Entry 8FEF (electron microscopy, 2.71 A resolution); this record covers chains C and D of the 10 polymer chains in the assembly.

Chain C:
Name: MCE-family protein MCE1c
Source organism: Mycolicibacterium smegmatis MC2 155
Reference sequence: I7G2J2 (I7G2J2_MYCS2); numbering as in UniProt (aligned over 1-524)
Amino-acid sequence (524 residues; row label = number of the first residue in the row):
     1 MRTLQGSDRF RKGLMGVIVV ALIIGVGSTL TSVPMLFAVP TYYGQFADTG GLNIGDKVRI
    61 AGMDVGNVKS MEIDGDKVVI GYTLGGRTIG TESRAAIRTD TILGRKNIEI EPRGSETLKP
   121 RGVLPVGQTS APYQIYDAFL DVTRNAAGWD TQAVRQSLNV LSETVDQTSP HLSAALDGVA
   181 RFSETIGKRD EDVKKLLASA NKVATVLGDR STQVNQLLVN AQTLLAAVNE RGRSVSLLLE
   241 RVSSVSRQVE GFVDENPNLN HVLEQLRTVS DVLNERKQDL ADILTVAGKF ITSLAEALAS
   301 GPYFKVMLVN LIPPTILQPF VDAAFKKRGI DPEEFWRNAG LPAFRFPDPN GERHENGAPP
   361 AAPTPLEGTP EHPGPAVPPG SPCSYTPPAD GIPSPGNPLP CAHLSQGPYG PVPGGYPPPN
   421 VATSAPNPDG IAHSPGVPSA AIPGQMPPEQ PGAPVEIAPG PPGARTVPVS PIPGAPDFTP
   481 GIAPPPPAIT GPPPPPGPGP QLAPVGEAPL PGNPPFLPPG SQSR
Disordered / not traced: 311-524

Chain D:
Name: Virulence factor mce family protein
Source organism: Mycolicibacterium smegmatis MC2 155
Reference sequence: A0QNR5 (A0QNR5_MYCS2); residues 1-547 here = UniProt positions 1-547
Amino-acid sequence (547 residues; each row starts with the number of its first residue):
     1 MSTIFNIRNI QLPRLSRAAV IIGALVVAAA LVAGYFGMNA YRKLTNTTVT AYFPEVLALY
    61 PGDKVLIMGV RVGSIDSIET AGDKMKVVFH FNNKYKVPEN ATASILNPSL VASRVIQLSP
   121 PYTGGPTLRD GAVLDVDRTQ VPIEYDEVRN QVTRLLADLG PTPEQPKGPF GDIIESFADG
   181 FAGKGEQLNR TLRGLSDALT ALNEGRGDFF AVVKSLALFV NALHRSDQQF VALNNDLAQF
   241 TNSFTNTDQE LANALQDLNR VLKTTREFLD RNGGVLTHDI DNLEQVTTAI LQPEPRDGLE
   301 TGLHAYPNLA ANVLNINSPN QGGIIGLPVL PGVTNFSNPL QFVCSSIQAG SRLGYQESAE
   361 LCAQYLAPIM DAIKFNYLPF GMNLASTAMT LPKQIAYSEK RLQPPPGYKD TTVPGIWSRD
   421 TLFSHGNHEP GWIVAPGMQG VQVQPATANM LTPESLAELL GGPDIVPPPA PPAFGTTRGG
   481 NLPGPPNAFD ENNPLPPPWY PQPGPPPAPA PGVIPGDPLS AVAPAAPAAP AAPAPAGPPL
   541 PAEAGAG
Disordered / not traced: 1-41, 333-374, 469-547

How chain C and chain D interact:
Pairs across the interface (182; chain C residue first):
  A47(C) with M68(D)
  D48(C) with M68(D); G69(D); Q117(D)
  T49(C) with M68(D), hydrogen bond (backbone-backbone); G69(D); V70(D)
  I73(C) with I67(D); M68(D), hydrophobic; V70(D), hydrophobic
  G75(C) with M68(D)
  D76(C) with M68(D); T123(D)
  K77(C) with M68(D)
  V78(C) with M68(D), hydrophobic
  L103(C) with S109(D); L110(D), hydrophobic
  Y136(C) with N107(D); P108(D)
  F139(C) with I143(D); V148(D), hydrophobic
  L140(C) with I143(D), hydrophobic
  T143(C) with I143(D); E147(D); V148(D); Q151(D)
  R144(C) with V141(D), hydrogen bond (side chain-backbone); P142(D); I143(D)
  A146(C) with Q151(D); R154(D), hydrogen bond (backbone-side chain); L155(D), hydrophobic
  A147(C) with Q151(D); R154(D)
  W149(C) with R154(D), hydrogen bond (backbone-side chain); L159(D), hydrophobic
  T151(C) with R154(D); L155(D); D158(D), hydrogen bond; L159(D)
  R155(C) with D158(D), hydrogen bond (side chain-backbone); G160(D), hydrogen bond (side chain-backbone); T162(D), hydrogen bond; Q165(D), hydrogen bond; P169(D)
  L158(C) with P169(D), hydrophobic; F170(D), hydrophobic; I173(D), hydrophobic
  N159(C) with Q165(D), hydrogen bond; P169(D)
  S162(C) with D172(D); I173(D), hydrogen bond (side chain-backbone); S176(D)
  V165(C) with S176(D); F177(D), hydrophobic; F181(D), hydrophobic
  D166(C) with S176(D)
  S169(C) with G180(D), hydrogen bond (side chain-backbone); K184(D)
  L172(C) with F181(D), hydrophobic
  S173(C) with K184(D); Q187(D)
  L176(C) with L188(D), hydrophobic; T191(D), hydrogen bond (backbone-side chain)
  D177(C) with R190(D), salt bridge
  V179(C) with T191(D); L195(D), hydrophobic
  A180(C) with R190(D); T191(D)
  S183(C) with G194(D); L195(D); A198(D)
  E184(C) with R190(D), salt bridge
  D190(C) with A201(D)
  K194(C) with A201(D); E204(D), salt bridge
  L197(C) with G205(D); D208(D)
  A200(C) with V212(D)
  N201(C) with D208(D), hydrogen bond; A211(D); V212(D)
  A204(C) with S215(D)
  T205(C) with S215(D)
  G208(C) with S215(D)
  S211(C) with L218(D); F219(D), hydrogen bond (side chain-backbone); A222(D); L223(D)
  V214(C) with L223(D), hydrophobic
  N215(C) with A222(D), hydrogen bond (side chain-backbone); L223(D); S226(D); F230(D)
  L218(C) with F230(D), hydrophobic; L233(D)
  V219(C) with S226(D)
  A221(C) with L233(D)
  Q222(C) with Q229(D); A232(D); L233(D); D236(D), hydrogen bond
  L225(C) with L233(D), hydrophobic; D236(D); L237(D), hydrophobic; F240(D), hydrophobic
  A226(C) with D236(D), hydrogen bond (backbone-side chain)
  V228(C) with F240(D), hydrophobic
  N229(C) with D236(D), hydrogen bond (side chain-backbone); Q239(D), hydrogen bond; F240(D)
  S236(C) with S243(D); N246(D)
  L239(C) with F244(D), hydrophobic; E250(D); A254(D), hydrophobic
  E240(C) with N246(D), hydrogen bond; T247(D); E250(D)
  S243(C) with D257(D), hydrogen bond
  S246(C) with D257(D); V261(D)
  R247(C) with D257(D), salt bridge
  V249(C) with V261(D), hydrophobic
  E250(C) with R260(D), salt bridge
  V253(C) with T264(D); F268(D), hydrophobic
  P257(C) with R271(D)
  L259(C) with F268(D), hydrophobic; N272(D)
  N260(C) with R271(D); N272(D); V275(D)
  L263(C) with N272(D); V275(D); D279(D)
  E264(C) with V275(D)
  L266(C) with D279(D)
  R267(C) with V275(D); H278(D); D279(D)
  S270(C) with N282(D); L283(D)
  D271(C) with H278(D), salt bridge; N282(D), hydrogen bond
  N274(C) with N282(D), hydrogen bond; Q285(D), hydrogen bond
  K277(C) with Q285(D); A289(D)
  L280(C) with V286(D), hydrophobic
  A281(C) with A289(D); P295(D), hydrophobic
  L284(C) with I290(D); G298(D); L299(D), hydrophobic
  T285(C) with E294(D); P295(D)
  G288(C) with G298(D); T301(D), hydrogen bond (backbone-side chain)
  I291(C) with A305(D); Y306(D); L309(D), hydrophobic
  T292(C) with A305(D)
  A295(C) with L309(D), hydrophobic
  L298(C) with L309(D); N312(D); V313(D), hydrophobic
  P302(C) with N315(D)
  Y303(C) with I316(D); I325(D); L327(D)
  F304(C) with I316(D), hydrophobic; I324(D), hydrophobic; I325(D), hydrogen bond (backbone-backbone); G326(D); L327(D), hydrogen bond (backbone-backbone)
  K305(C) with L327(D); V329(D)
  V306(C) with L327(D), hydrogen bond (backbone-backbone); P328(D); V329(D), hydrogen bond (backbone-backbone)
  L308(C) with P328(D), hydrophobic
Interface residues without a listed pair, chain C (104 interface residues in all): M71, G104, V154, L161, R181, I186, G187, V193, A198, L207, T212, V235, L238, V242, L273, A299, M307
Interface residues without a listed pair, chain D (119 interface residues in all): V72, Y95, L106, P121, Y122, A157, P161, G168, D197, L202, F209, L216, L251, N253, L258, T265, L276, G302, P331, M389

In short:
Chain C and chain D form an interface of 104 and 119 residues respectively; the contacts include 30 hydrogen
bonds and 6 salt bridges. Polar contacts include D177(C)-R190(D), E184(C)-R190(D) and K194(C)-E204(D).
Here chain C is MCE-family protein MCE1c and chain D is Virulence factor mce family protein, both from
Mycolicibacterium smegmatis MC2 155. Entry 8FEF (Structure of Mce1 transporter from Mycobacterium smegmatis
(Map0)) was determined by electron microscopy together with 8FED and 8FEE from the same study.
